Entry 9ITZ (electron microscopy, 4.28 A resolution (low resolution: residue-level contacts below are approximate; hydrogen-bond / salt-bridge calls are withheld)); this record covers chains T and M of the 16 polymer chains in the assembly.

[Chain T]
Protein: ATP synthase subunit a
From: Chloroflexus aurantiacus J-10-fl
Reference sequence: A9WGT0 (A9WGT0_CHLAA); numbering as in UniProt (aligned over 1-312)
Amino-acid sequence (312 residues; row label = number of the first residue in the row):
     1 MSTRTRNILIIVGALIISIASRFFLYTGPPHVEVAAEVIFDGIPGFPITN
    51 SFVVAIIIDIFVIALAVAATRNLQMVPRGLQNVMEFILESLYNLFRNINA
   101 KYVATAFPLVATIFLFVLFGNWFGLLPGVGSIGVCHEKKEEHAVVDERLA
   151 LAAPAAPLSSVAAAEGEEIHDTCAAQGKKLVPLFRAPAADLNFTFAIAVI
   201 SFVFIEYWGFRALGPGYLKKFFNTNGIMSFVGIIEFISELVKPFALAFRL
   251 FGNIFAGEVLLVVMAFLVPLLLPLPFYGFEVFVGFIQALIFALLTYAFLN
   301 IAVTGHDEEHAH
Not modelled in the structure: 1-30, 136-187, 305-312

[Chain M]
Protein: ATP synthase subunit c
From: Chloroflexus aurantiacus J-10-fl
Reference sequence: A9WGS9 (ATPL_CHLAA); numbering as in UniProt (aligned over 1-76)
Amino-acid sequence (76 residues; each row starts with the number of its first residue):
     1 MEGLNLVATALAVGLGAIGPGVGIGIIVSGAVQAIGRNPEIENRVVTYMF
    51 IGIAFTEALAIFGLVIAFLIGFGVLQ
Not modelled in the structure: 1, 73-76
Curated features (UniProtKB/Swiss-Prot):
  - site: Glu57 (Reversibly protonated during proton transport)

[Interface between chain T and chain M]
Residue-residue contacts (5; chain T residue first):
  Val32(T) with Phe72(M)
  Asn253(T) with Phe62(M)
  Ala256(T) with Phe62(M)
  Leu260(T) with Val65(M)
  Ile286(T) with Phe55(M)
Other interface residues (no listed pair), chain M (5 interface residues in all): Ile61

[In short]
Chain T and chain M each contribute 5 residues to their interface.
Here chain T is ATP synthase subunit a and chain M is ATP synthase subunit c, both from Chloroflexus
aurantiacus J-10-fl. Entry 9ITZ (Chloroflexus aurantiacus ADP-bound ATP synthase, state 3, focused refinement
of FO) was determined by electron microscopy together with 9ITJ, 9ITK, 9ITL, 9ITM, 9ITN, 9ITO and 11 further
entries from the same study.
